7E2D - chains C and D of the 11 polymer chains in the assembly; structure by electron microscopy, 3.71 A resolution.

== Chain C ==
Name: Trafficking protein particle complex subunit BET3
Organism: Saccharomyces cerevisiae (strain ATCC 204508 / S288c)
Reference sequence: P36149 (BET3_YEAST); residues 1-191 here = UniProt positions 1-191
Chain sequence (191 residues; each row starts with the number of its first residue):
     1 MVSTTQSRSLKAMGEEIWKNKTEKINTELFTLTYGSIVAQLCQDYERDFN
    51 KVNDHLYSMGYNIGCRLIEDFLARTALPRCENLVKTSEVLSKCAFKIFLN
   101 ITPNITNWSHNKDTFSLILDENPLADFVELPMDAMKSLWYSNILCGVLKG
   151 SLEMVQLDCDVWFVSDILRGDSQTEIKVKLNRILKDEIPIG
Unresolved in the structure: 1-7
UniProt features mapped onto this chain:
  - lipidation: Cys80 (S-palmitoyl cysteine)
  - mutagenesis: Cys80 (C80S: Loss of palmitoylation)

== Chain D ==
Name: Trafficking protein particle complex subunit BET5
Organism: Saccharomyces cerevisiae (strain ATCC 204508 / S288c)
Reference sequence: Q03630 (BET5_YEAST); residues 1-159 here = UniProt positions 1-159
Chain sequence (159 residues; each row starts with the number of its first residue):
     1 MGIYSFWIFDRHCNCIFDREWTLASNSASGTINSKQNEEDAKLLYGMIFS
    51 LRSITQKLSKGSVKNDIRSISTGKYRVHTYCTASGLWFVLLSDFKQQSYT
   101 QVLQYIYSHIYVKYVSNNLLSPYDFAENENEMRGQGTRKITNRNFISVLE
   151 SFLAPMVNQ
Unresolved in the structure: 1, 30-34, 158-159

== How chain C and chain D interact ==
Residue-residue contacts - 33 pairs, chain C then chain D:
  Arg66(C) with Ser116(D); Asn118(D), hydrogen bond (side chain-backbone); Leu119(D); Ser121(D); Tyr123(D)
  Glu69(C) with Tyr107(D); Val112(D); Ser116(D)
  Asp70(C) with Asn117(D)
  Leu72(C) with Ala83(D), hydrophobic; Tyr107(D)
  Ala73(C) with Tyr107(D); Ser108(D); Val112(D), hydrophobic
  Ala76(C) with Tyr80(D)
  Leu77(C) with Ala83(D)
  Arg79(C) with Ala83(D), hydrogen bond (side chain-backbone); Ser84(D); Gly85(D)
  Met154(C) with Arg11(D); Ser84(D)
  Gln156(C) with Arg11(D); Ser84(D), hydrogen bond (side chain-backbone)
  Glu187(C) with His12(D), salt bridge; Cys13(D); Met132(D); Arg133(D)
  Ile188(C) with Phe49(D), hydrophobic
  Pro189(C) with Arg133(D)
  Ile190(C) with Lys42(D); Arg133(D); Gln135(D)
  Gly191(C) with Arg133(D)
Also at the interface, not in a pair above, chain C (19 interface residues in all): Cys65, Pro78, Val155, Asp186
Also at the interface, not in a pair above, chain D (24 interface residues in all): Val63, Asp124, Gly134

== Summary ==
19 residues of chain C and 24 residues of chain D are in contact; the contacts include 3 hydrogen bonds and 1
salt bridge. Among the polar pairs are Glu187(C)-His12(D), Arg66(C)-Asn118(D) and Arg79(C)-Ala83(D). Curated
annotation (UniProt) lists one mutagenesis site on chain C.
Chain C is Trafficking protein particle complex subunit BET3 and chain D is Trafficking protein particle
complex subunit BET5, both from Saccharomyces cerevisiae (strain ATCC 204508 / S288c); the structure, Monomer
of TRAPPII (Closed), was determined by electron microscopy, deposited together with 7E2C, 7E8S, 7E8T, 7E93,
7E94 and 7EA3.
